PDB entry 1L5H | X-ray diffraction, 2.30 A resolution | chains A and B

== Chain A ==
Molecule: nitrogenase molybdenum-iron protein alpha chain
From: Azotobacter vinelandii
Notes: EC 1.18.6.1
UniProtKB: P07328 (NIFD_AZOVI); residues 2-492 here correspond to UniProt positions 1-491 (UniProt number = residue number - 1)
Amino-acid sequence (491 residues; each row starts with the number of its first residue):
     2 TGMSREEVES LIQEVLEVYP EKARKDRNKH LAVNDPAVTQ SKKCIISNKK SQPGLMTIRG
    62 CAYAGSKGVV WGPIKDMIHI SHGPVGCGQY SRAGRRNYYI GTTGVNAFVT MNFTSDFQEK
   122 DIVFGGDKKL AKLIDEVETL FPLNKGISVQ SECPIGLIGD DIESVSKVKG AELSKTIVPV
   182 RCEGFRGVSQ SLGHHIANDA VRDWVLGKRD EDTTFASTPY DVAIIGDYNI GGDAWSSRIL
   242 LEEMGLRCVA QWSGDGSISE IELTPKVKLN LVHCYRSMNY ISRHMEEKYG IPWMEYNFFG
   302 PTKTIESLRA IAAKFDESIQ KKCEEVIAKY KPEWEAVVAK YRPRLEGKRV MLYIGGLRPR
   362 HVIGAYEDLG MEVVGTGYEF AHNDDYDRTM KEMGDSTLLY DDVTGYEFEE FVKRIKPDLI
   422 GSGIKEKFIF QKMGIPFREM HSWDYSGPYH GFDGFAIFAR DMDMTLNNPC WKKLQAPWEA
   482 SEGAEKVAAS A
Disordered / not traced: 2-48, 381-407, 481-492
Bound ions: fe(8)-S(7) cluster Fe: Cys62, Cys88, Cys154 (shared with Cys70(B), Cys95(B), Cys153(B) of chain B)
Small-molecule neighbours: fe(8)-S(7) cluster (CLF): Cys62, Tyr64, Pro85, Gly87, Cys88, Tyr91, Glu153, Cys154, Gly185

== Chain B ==
Molecule: nitrogenase molybdenum-iron protein beta chain
From: Azotobacter vinelandii
Notes: EC 1.18.6.1
UniProtKB: P07329 (NIFK_AZOVI); residues 2-523 here correspond to UniProt positions 1-522 (UniProt number = residue number - 1)
Amino-acid sequence (522 residues; numbered 2 to 523; the number before each row is that of its first residue):
     2 SQQVDKIKAS YPLFLDQDYK DMLAKKRDGF EEKYPQDKID EVFQWTTTKE YQELNFQREA
    62 LTVNPAKACQ PLGAVLCALG FEKTMPYVHG SQGCVAYFRS YFNRHFREPV SCVSDSMTED
   122 AAVFGGQQNM KDGLQNCKAT YKPDMIAVST TCMAEVIGDD LNAFINNSKK EGFIPDEFPV
   182 PFAHTPSFVG SHVTGWDNMF EGIARYFTLK SMDDKVVGSN KKINIVPGFE TYLGNFRVIK
   242 RMLSEMGVGY SLLSDPEEVL DTPADGQFRM YAGGTTQEEM KDAPNALNTV LLQPWHLEKT
   302 KKFVEGTWKH EVPKLNIPMG LDWTDEFLMK VSEISGQPIP ASLTKERGRL VDMMTDSHTW
   362 LHGKRFALWG DPDFVMGLVK FLLELGCEPV HILCHNGNKR WKKAVDAILA ASPYGKNATV
   422 YIGKDLWHLR SLVFTDKPDF MIGNSYGKFI QRDTLHKGKE FEVPLIRIGF PIFDRHHLHR
   482 STTLGYEGAM QILTTLVNSI LERLDEETRG MQATDYNHDL VR
Bound ions: fe(8)-S(7) cluster Fe: Cys70, Cys95, Cys153 (shared with Cys62(A), Cys88(A), Cys154(A) of chain A); Ca2+: Arg108, Glu109
Small-molecule neighbours: fe(8)-S(7) cluster (CLF): Cys70, Pro72, Ser92, Gly94, Cys95, Tyr98, Phe99, Thr152, Cys153, Ser188

== Interface between chain A and chain B ==
Residue-residue contacts - 172 pairs, chain A then chain B:
  Pro54(A) - Ser115(B)
  Pro54(A) - Asp116(B)
  Pro54(A) - Ser117(B)
  Pro54(A) - Gly134(B)
  Pro54(A) - Asn137(B)
  Gly55(A) - Val114(B)
  Gly55(A) - Ser115(B)  hydrogen bond (backbone-backbone)
  Gly55(A) - Gly134(B)
  Gly55(A) - Cys138(B)
  Gly55(A) - Tyr142(B)
  Leu56(A) - Thr141(B)
  Leu56(A) - Tyr142(B)
  Met57(A) - Met86(B)  hydrophobic
  Met57(A) - Arg100(B)
  Met57(A) - Ser112(B)
  Met57(A) - Cys113(B)
  Met57(A) - Tyr142(B)  hydrogen bond (backbone-side chain)
  Met57(A) - Met271(B)  hydrophobic
  Thr58(A) - Gln93(B)  hydrogen bond (backbone-side chain)
  Thr58(A) - Arg100(B)
  Ile59(A) - Arg100(B)
  Arg60(A) - Gln93(B)  hydrogen bond (backbone-side chain)
  Arg60(A) - Ala97(B)
  Cys62(A) - Gly94(B)
  Tyr64(A) - Tyr98(B)
  Ala65(A) - Tyr98(B)
  Lys76(A) - Glu32(B)  salt bridge
  Pro85(A) - Ser188(B)
  Val86(A) - Pro66(B)  hydrophobic
  Val86(A) - Lys68(B)
  Val86(A) - Ala69(B)
  Gly87(A) - Cys70(B)
  Gln90(A) - Pro66(B)  hydrogen bond (side chain-backbone)
  Gln90(A) - Lys68(B)
  Gln90(A) - Tyr102(B)
  Gln90(A) - Tyr447(B)  hydrogen bond (backbone-side chain)
  Tyr91(A) - Ala69(B)
  Tyr91(A) - Cys70(B)  hydrogen bond (side chain-backbone)
  Tyr91(A) - Leu73(B)
  Tyr91(A) - Tyr98(B)  hydrophobic
  Tyr91(A) - Tyr102(B)  hydrophobic
  Tyr91(A) - Arg105(B)
  Ser92(A) - Tyr98(B)
  Arg93(A) - Asn65(B)  hydrogen bond
  Arg93(A) - Tyr447(B)
  Arg93(A) - Phe450(B)
  Tyr99(A) - Ser11(B)
  Thr103(A) - Ile40(B)
  Thr104(A) - Arg453(B)
  Gly105(A) - Trp428(B)
  Val106(A) - Ile40(B)
  Val106(A) - Val43(B)  hydrophobic
  Val106(A) - Phe44(B)  hydrophobic
  Asn107(A) - Lys34(B)  hydrogen bond
  Asn107(A) - Ile40(B)
  Thr111(A) - Arg453(B)
  Met112(A) - Val64(B)  hydrophobic
  Met112(A) - Asn65(B)
  Met112(A) - Trp428(B)  hydrophobic
  Asn113(A) - Thr63(B)
  Asn113(A) - Val64(B)
  Asn113(A) - Asn65(B)  hydrogen bond (backbone-backbone)
  Asn113(A) - Pro66(B)
  Phe114(A) - Thr63(B)
  Thr115(A) - Leu62(B)
  Thr115(A) - Thr63(B)  hydrogen bond (backbone-backbone)
  Asp117(A) - Thr63(B)
  Asp117(A) - Lys68(B)  salt bridge
  Phe118(A) - Phe189(B)
  Gln119(A) - Phe189(B)
  Glu120(A) - Phe189(B)  hydrogen bond (backbone-backbone)
  Ile123(A) - Phe189(B)  hydrophobic
  Lys130(A) - Glu60(B)
  Lys130(A) - Ala61(B)
  Lys133(A) - Glu60(B)  salt bridge
  Lys133(A) - Ala61(B)
  Leu134(A) - Ala61(B)
  Leu134(A) - Leu62(B)
  Glu137(A) - Gln58(B)
  Glu137(A) - Arg59(B)
  Glu137(A) - Glu60(B)  hydrogen bond (side chain-backbone)
  Glu137(A) - Ala61(B)  hydrogen bond (side chain-backbone)
  Glu137(A) - Leu62(B)  hydrogen bond (side chain-backbone)
  Val138(A) - Leu62(B)  hydrophobic
  Thr140(A) - Trp46(B)
  Leu141(A) - Tyr52(B)  hydrogen bond (backbone-side chain)
  Leu141(A) - Asn56(B)
  Leu141(A) - Arg59(B)
  Phe142(A) - Trp428(B)  hydrophobic
  Pro143(A) - Trp46(B)
  Leu144(A) - Tyr35(B)
  Leu144(A) - Lys39(B)
  Leu144(A) - Val43(B)  hydrophobic
  Lys146(A) - Glu32(B)
  Lys146(A) - Glu33(B)  hydrogen bond (side chain-backbone)
  Cys154(A) - Ser92(B)  hydrogen bond
  Pro155(A) - Cys153(B)
  Leu158(A) - Ala123(B)  hydrophobic
  Leu158(A) - Met154(B)  hydrophobic
  Leu158(A) - Val157(B)  hydrophobic
  Leu158(A) - Ile158(B)  hydrophobic
  Ile159(A) - Val157(B)  hydrophobic
  Phe186(A) - Met118(B)
  Phe186(A) - Thr119(B)
  Phe186(A) - Glu120(B)
  Phe186(A) - Met154(B)  hydrophobic
  Arg187(A) - Glu120(B)  salt bridge
  Gly188(A) - Thr119(B)
  Arg210(A) - Glu33(B)  salt bridge
  Gly232(A) - Ser11(B)
  Gly232(A) - Phe15(B)
  Gly233(A) - Phe15(B)
  Trp236(A) - Phe15(B)  hydrophobic
  Trp236(A) - Tyr20(B)
  Trp236(A) - Met23(B)
  Trp236(A) - Leu24(B)
  Ser237(A) - Tyr20(B)
  Arg239(A) - Met23(B)
  Arg239(A) - Lys27(B)
  Ile240(A) - Asp19(B)
  Ile240(A) - Tyr20(B)
  Glu243(A) - Met23(B)
  Glu243(A) - Lys26(B)  salt bridge
  Arg248(A) - Phe31(B)
  Cys249(A) - Phe31(B)
  Val250(A) - Phe31(B)
  Gln252(A) - Lys27(B)
  Asp256(A) - Lys27(B)  salt bridge
  Ser258(A) - Glu32(B)
  Ser260(A) - Phe31(B)  hydrogen bond (side chain-backbone)
  Ser260(A) - Glu32(B)
  Ser260(A) - Glu33(B)  hydrogen bond
  Glu261(A) - Lys27(B)  salt bridge
  Glu261(A) - Phe31(B)
  Glu261(A) - Glu32(B)
  Lys330(A) - Ser2(B)  hydrogen bond
  Glu334(A) - Ser2(B)
  Glu334(A) - Gln3(B)  hydrogen bond (side chain-backbone)
  Ala337(A) - Val5(B)
  Lys341(A) - Val5(B)
  Tyr342(A) - Ile8(B)
  Glu427(A) - Arg100(B)  salt bridge
  Glu427(A) - Asn104(B)
  Glu427(A) - Pro110(B)
  Glu427(A) - Val111(B)
  Phe429(A) - Asn104(B)
  Phe429(A) - Arg108(B)
  Phe429(A) - Glu109(B)
  Phe429(A) - Pro110(B)
  Ile430(A) - Phe269(B)  hydrophobic
  Lys433(A) - Glu109(B)  salt bridge
  Lys433(A) - Pro110(B)
  Lys433(A) - Thr263(B)  hydrogen bond (side chain-backbone)
  Lys433(A) - Gly267(B)
  Lys433(A) - Gln268(B)  hydrogen bond (backbone-backbone)
  Lys433(A) - Phe269(B)
  Met434(A) - Gly267(B)
  Gly448(A) - Ala10(B)
  Gly448(A) - Ser11(B)  hydrogen bond (backbone-backbone)
  Pro449(A) - Leu14(B)
  Pro449(A) - Phe15(B)
  Asp454(A) - Ser2(B)  hydrogen bond (side chain-backbone)
  Asp454(A) - Gln3(B)  hydrogen bond (backbone-side chain)
  Asp454(A) - Tyr20(B)  hydrogen bond
  Ala457(A) - Ile8(B)
  Ile458(A) - Gln3(B)
  Ile458(A) - Lys9(B)
  Ile458(A) - Leu14(B)  hydrophobic
  Arg461(A) - Ile8(B)
  Leu475(A) - Ala265(B)
  Leu475(A) - Asp266(B)
  Leu475(A) - Gly267(B)
Also at the interface, not in a pair above, chain A (96 interface residues in all): Ser52, Gln53, Gly61, Asp77, Cys88, Ser116, Val189, Leu264, Tyr331, Val338, Ser447
Also at the interface, not in a pair above, chain B (95 interface residues in all): Leu55, Ala67, Phe99, Asn130, Asp133, Val190, Pro264, Leu427, Asp454

== Overview ==
96 residues of chain A and 95 residues of chain B are in contact; the contacts include 28 hydrogen bonds and
10 salt bridges. Polar contacts include Lys76(A)-Glu32(B), Asp117(A)-Lys68(B) and Lys133(A)-Glu60(B).
Fe(8)-S(7) cluster is bound between chain A and chain B.
Chain A is nitrogenase molybdenum-iron protein alpha chain and chain B is nitrogenase molybdenum-iron protein
beta chain, both from Azotobacter vinelandii; the structure, FeMo-cofactor Deficient Nitrogenase MoFe Protein,
was determined by X-ray diffraction.
